8SSE - chains D and E of the 6 polymer chains in the assembly; structure by X-ray diffraction, 3.15 A resolution.

[Chain D (and E)]
Protein: Methionine synthase
Source organism: Thermus thermophilus HB8
Notes: EC 2.1.1.13; chain E of this document is another copy of the same molecule, construct and numbering; everything in this record applies to it too
UniProtKB: Q5SKM5 (Q5SKM5_THET8); numbering as in UniProt (aligned over 663-1185)
Sequence (523 residues; each row starts with the number of its first residue):
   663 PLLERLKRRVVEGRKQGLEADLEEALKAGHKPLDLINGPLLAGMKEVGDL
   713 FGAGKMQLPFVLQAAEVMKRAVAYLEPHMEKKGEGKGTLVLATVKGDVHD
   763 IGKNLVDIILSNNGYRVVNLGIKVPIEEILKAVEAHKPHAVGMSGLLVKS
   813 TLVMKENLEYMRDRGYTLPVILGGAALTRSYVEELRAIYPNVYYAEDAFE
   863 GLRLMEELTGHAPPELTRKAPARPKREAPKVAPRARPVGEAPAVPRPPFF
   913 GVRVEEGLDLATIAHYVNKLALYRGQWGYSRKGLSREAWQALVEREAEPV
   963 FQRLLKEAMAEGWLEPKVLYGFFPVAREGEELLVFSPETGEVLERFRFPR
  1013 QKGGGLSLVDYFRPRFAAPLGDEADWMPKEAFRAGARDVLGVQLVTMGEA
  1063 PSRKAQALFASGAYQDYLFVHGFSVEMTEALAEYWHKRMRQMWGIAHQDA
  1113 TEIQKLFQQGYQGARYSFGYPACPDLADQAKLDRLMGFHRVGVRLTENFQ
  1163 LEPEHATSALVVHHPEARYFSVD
Disordered / not traced: 744-745, 881-895 (chain E: 744-745, 881-894)
What the authors report for this chain:
  - binding site for cobalamin: H761, Y1132

[Interface between chain D and chain E]
Pairs across the interface - 11 pairs, chain D then chain E:
  P663(D) with R957(E)
  R670(D) with E674(E), salt bridge
  E674(D) with R670(E), salt bridge; E674(E); R676(E), salt bridge
  R676(D) with R676(E)
  Q678(D) with Q678(E); G679(E)
  G679(D) with Q678(E)
  R957(D) with P663(E); L664(E)
Interface residues without a listed pair, chain D (8 interface residues in all): L664
Interface residues without a listed pair, chain E (9 interface residues in all): R671

[In short]
The interface between chain D and chain E involves 8 residues on one side and 9 on the other, with 3 salt
bridges. Among the polar pairs are R670(D)-E674(E) and E674(D)-R676(E). From the paper: a binding site for
cobalamin at H761(D) and Y1132(D).
Both chains are Methionine synthase (Thermus thermophilus HB8). Entry 8SSE (Methionine synthase, C-terminal
fragment, Cobalamin and Reactivation Domains from Thermus thermophilus HB8) was determined by X-ray
diffraction (same publication as 8SSC and 8SSD).
